PDB entry 8Q05 | electron microscopy, 2.77 A resolution | chains A and L of the 17 polymer chains in the assembly

== Chain A (and L) ==
Protein: Ribulose bisphosphate carboxylase large chain
Organism: Chlorella sorokiniana
Notes: EC 4.1.1.39; chain L of this document is another copy of the same molecule, construct and numbering; everything in this record applies to it too
UniProtKB: W8SUA8 (W8SUA8_CHLSO); residue numbers follow UniProt; this construct covers 1-475
Chain sequence (475 residues; numbered 1 to 475; the number before each row is that of its first residue):
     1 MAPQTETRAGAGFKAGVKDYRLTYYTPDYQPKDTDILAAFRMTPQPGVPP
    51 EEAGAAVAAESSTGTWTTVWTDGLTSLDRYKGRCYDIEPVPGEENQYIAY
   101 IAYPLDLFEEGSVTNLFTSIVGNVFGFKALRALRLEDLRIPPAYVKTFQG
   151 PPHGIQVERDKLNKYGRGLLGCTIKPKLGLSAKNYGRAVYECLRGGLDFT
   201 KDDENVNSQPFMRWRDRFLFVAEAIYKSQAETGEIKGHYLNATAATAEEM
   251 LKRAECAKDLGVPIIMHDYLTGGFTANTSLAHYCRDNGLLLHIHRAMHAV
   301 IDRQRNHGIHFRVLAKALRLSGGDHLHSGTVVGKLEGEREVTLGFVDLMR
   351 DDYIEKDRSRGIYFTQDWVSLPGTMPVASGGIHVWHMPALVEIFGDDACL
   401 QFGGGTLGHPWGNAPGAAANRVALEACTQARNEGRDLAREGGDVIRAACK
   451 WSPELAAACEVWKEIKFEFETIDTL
Disordered / not traced: 1-21, 60-78, 461-475

== Chain A / chain L interface ==
Residue-residue contacts (126):
  Tyr-80(A) / Phe-211(L)  hydrophobic
  Asp-106(A) / Gln-209(L)
  Asp-106(A) / Pro-210(L)
  Asp-106(A) / Phe-211(L)
  Leu-107(A) / Leu-178(L)  hydrophobic
  Leu-107(A) / Gln-209(L)  hydrogen bond (backbone-side chain)
  Phe-108(A) / Gln-209(L)
  Glu-109(A) / Asn-207(L)
  Glu-109(A) / Ser-208(L)  hydrogen bond (side chain-backbone)
  Glu-109(A) / Ala-244(L)
  Glu-109(A) / Ala-245(L)  hydrogen bond (side chain-backbone)
  Glu-109(A) / Arg-253(L)  salt bridge
  Glu-110(A) / Arg-213(L)  salt bridge
  Gly-111(A) / Ala-245(L)
  Ser-112(A) / Ala-245(L)
  Thr-114(A) / Thr-243(L)
  Thr-114(A) / Ala-244(L)
  Thr-114(A) / Thr-271(L)
  Thr-114(A) / Gly-272(L)
  Asn-115(A) / Asn-205(L)
  Asn-115(A) / Asn-207(L)
  Asn-115(A) / Gln-209(L)  hydrogen bond
  Phe-117(A) / Met-297(L)  hydrophobic
  Thr-118(A) / Glu-204(L)
  Thr-118(A) / Asp-268(L)
  Thr-118(A) / Thr-271(L)  hydrogen bond
  Ser-119(A) / Asn-205(L)
  Val-121(A) / Met-297(L)
  Val-121(A) / Val-300(L)
  Gly-122(A) / Ala-296(L)
  Gly-122(A) / Met-297(L)  hydrogen bond (backbone-backbone)
  Asn-123(A) / Glu-204(L)
  Phe-125(A) / Ala-299(L)
  Phe-125(A) / Val-300(L)  hydrophobic
  Phe-125(A) / Arg-303(L)  hydrogen bond (backbone-side chain)
  Gly-126(A) / Ala-299(L)
  Gly-126(A) / Arg-303(L)
  Phe-127(A) / Arg-303(L)  hydrogen bond (backbone-side chain)
  Lys-128(A) / Arg-303(L)
  Leu-130(A) / Arg-303(L)  hydrogen bond (backbone-side chain)
  Leu-178(A) / Leu-107(L)  hydrophobic
  Glu-204(A) / Thr-118(L)
  Glu-204(A) / Asn-123(L)
  Asn-205(A) / Asn-115(L)
  Asn-205(A) / Ser-119(L)
  Asn-207(A) / Glu-109(L)
  Asn-207(A) / Asn-115(L)
  Ser-208(A) / Glu-109(L)  hydrogen bond (backbone-side chain)
  Gln-209(A) / Asp-106(L)
  Gln-209(A) / Leu-107(L)  hydrogen bond (side chain-backbone)
  Gln-209(A) / Phe-108(L)
  Gln-209(A) / Asn-115(L)  hydrogen bond
  Pro-210(A) / Asp-106(L)
  Phe-211(A) / Tyr-80(L)  hydrophobic
  Phe-211(A) / Asp-106(L)
  Arg-213(A) / Glu-110(L)  salt bridge
  Thr-243(A) / Thr-114(L)
  Ala-244(A) / Glu-109(L)
  Ala-244(A) / Thr-114(L)
  Ala-244(A) / Thr-275(L)  hydrogen bond (backbone-side chain)
  Ala-245(A) / Glu-109(L)  hydrogen bond (backbone-side chain)
  Ala-245(A) / Gly-111(L)
  Ala-245(A) / Ser-112(L)
  Ala-245(A) / Thr-275(L)
  Ala-245(A) / Thr-278(L)
  Thr-246(A) / Thr-275(L)
  Thr-246(A) / Thr-278(L)
  Thr-246(A) / Ser-279(L)
  Thr-246(A) / His-282(L)
  Ala-247(A) / Ala-247(L)  hydrophobic
  Ala-247(A) / Thr-275(L)
  Ala-247(A) / Ser-279(L)  hydrogen bond (backbone-side chain)
  Glu-248(A) / Leu-251(L)
  Glu-248(A) / Ser-279(L)  hydrogen bond
  Leu-251(A) / Glu-248(L)
  Arg-253(A) / Glu-109(L)  salt bridge
  Asp-268(A) / Thr-118(L)
  Thr-271(A) / Thr-114(L)
  Thr-271(A) / Thr-118(L)  hydrogen bond
  Thr-271(A) / Phe-274(L)
  Gly-272(A) / Thr-114(L)
  Gly-272(A) / Gly-273(L)
  Gly-272(A) / Phe-274(L)
  Gly-272(A) / Thr-275(L)  hydrogen bond (backbone-backbone)
  Gly-273(A) / Gly-272(L)
  Gly-273(A) / Gly-273(L)
  Phe-274(A) / Thr-271(L)
  Phe-274(A) / Gly-272(L)
  Thr-275(A) / Ala-244(L)  hydrogen bond (side chain-backbone)
  Thr-275(A) / Ala-245(L)
  Thr-275(A) / Thr-246(L)
  Thr-275(A) / Ala-247(L)
  Thr-275(A) / Gly-272(L)  hydrogen bond (backbone-backbone)
  Thr-275(A) / Ala-276(L)
  Ala-276(A) / Thr-275(L)
  Thr-278(A) / Ala-245(L)
  Thr-278(A) / Thr-246(L)
  Ser-279(A) / Thr-246(L)
  Ser-279(A) / Ala-247(L)  hydrogen bond (side chain-backbone)
  Ser-279(A) / Glu-248(L)  hydrogen bond
  His-282(A) / Thr-246(L)
  Ala-296(A) / Gly-122(L)
  Met-297(A) / Phe-117(L)  hydrophobic
  Met-297(A) / Val-121(L)
  Met-297(A) / Gly-122(L)  hydrogen bond (backbone-backbone)
  Met-297(A) / Ile-309(L)  hydrophobic
  Ala-299(A) / Phe-125(L)
  Ala-299(A) / Gly-126(L)
  Ala-299(A) / His-307(L)
  Val-300(A) / Val-121(L)
  Val-300(A) / Phe-125(L)  hydrophobic
  Val-300(A) / Ile-301(L)  hydrophobic
  Val-300(A) / Ile-309(L)  hydrophobic
  Ile-301(A) / Val-300(L)  hydrophobic
  Arg-303(A) / Phe-125(L)  hydrogen bond (side chain-backbone)
  Arg-303(A) / Gly-126(L)
  Arg-303(A) / Phe-127(L)  hydrogen bond (side chain-backbone)
  Arg-303(A) / Lys-128(L)
  Arg-303(A) / Leu-130(L)  hydrogen bond (side chain-backbone)
  Arg-303(A) / His-307(L)
  Gln-304(A) / His-307(L)  hydrogen bond
  His-307(A) / Ala-299(L)
  His-307(A) / Arg-303(L)
  His-307(A) / Gln-304(L)  hydrogen bond
  Ile-309(A) / Met-297(L)  hydrophobic
  Ile-309(A) / Val-300(L)  hydrophobic
Other interface residues (no listed pair), chain A (62 interface residues in all): Arg-79, Arg-131, Gly-179, His-298, Gly-308
Other interface residues (no listed pair), chain L (62 interface residues in all): Arg-79, Arg-131, Gly-179, His-298, Gly-308

== In short ==
The chain A/chain L interface involves 62 residues from each chain, with 28 hydrogen bonds and 4 salt bridges.
Among the polar pairs are Glu-109(A)/Arg-253(L), Glu-110(A)/Arg-213(L) and Leu-107(A)/Gln-209(L).
Both chains are Ribulose bisphosphate carboxylase large chain (Chlorella sorokiniana). Entry 8Q05 (Chlorella
sorokiniana Rubisco with CsLinker (alpha3-alpha4) bound: D4 symmetry expanded) was determined by electron
microscopy, deposited together with 8Q04.
